PDB entry 9C8F | electron microscopy, 2.86 A resolution | chains A and C of the 3 polymer chains in the assembly

Chain A:
Molecule: VP1
Source organism: Human enterovirus D68
UniProt: A0A5B9NJ24 (A0A5B9NJ24_HED68); residues 1-295 here correspond to UniProt positions 565-859 (UniProt number = residue number + 564)
Chain sequence (295 residues; each row starts with the number of its first residue):
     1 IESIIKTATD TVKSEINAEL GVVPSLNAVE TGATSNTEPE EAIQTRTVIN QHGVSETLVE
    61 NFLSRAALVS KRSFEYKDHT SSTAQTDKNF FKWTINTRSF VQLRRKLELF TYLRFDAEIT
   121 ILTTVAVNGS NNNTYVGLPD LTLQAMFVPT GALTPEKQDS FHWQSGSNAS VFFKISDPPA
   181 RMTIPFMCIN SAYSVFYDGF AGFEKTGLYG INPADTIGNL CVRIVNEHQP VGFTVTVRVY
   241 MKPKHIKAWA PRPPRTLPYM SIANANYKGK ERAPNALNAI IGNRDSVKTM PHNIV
Disordered / not traced: 1-41, 270-295

Chain C:
Molecule: VP3
Source organism: Human enterovirus D68
UniProt: A0A1L7H9D2 (A0A1L7H9D2_HED68); residues 1-247 here correspond to UniProt positions 318-564 (UniProt number = residue number + 317)
Chain sequence (247 residues; row label = number of the first residue in the row):
     1 GVPTYLLPGS GQFLTTDDHS SAPVLPCFNP TPEMHIPGQV RNMLEVVQVE SMMEINNTES
    61 AVGMERLKVD ISALTDVDQL LFNIPLDIQL DGPLRNTLVG NISRYYTHWS GSLEMTFMFC
   121 GSFMATGKLI LCYTPPGGSC PTTRETAMLG THIVWDFGLQ SSITLIIPWI SGSHYRMFNN
   181 DAKSTNANVG YVTCFMQTNL IVPSESSDTC SLIGFIAAKD DFSLRLMRDS PDIGQIDHLH
   241 GAEAAYQ

Interface between chain A and chain C:
Contacting residue pairs (143):
  Ala42(A) - Lys183(C)
  Ile43(A) - Lys183(C)
  Ile43(A) - Thr185(C)
  Gln44(A) - Asn186(C)
  Gln44(A) - Ala187(C)
  Gln44(A) - Asn188(C)
  Thr45(A) - Tyr175(C)
  Thr45(A) - Thr185(C)
  Thr45(A) - Asn186(C)
  Thr45(A) - Ala187(C)
  Arg46(A) - Pro136(C)  hydrogen bond (side chain-backbone)
  Arg46(A) - Tyr175(C)
  Arg46(A) - Asn188(C)  hydrogen bond (side chain-backbone)
  Thr47(A) - Ser171(C)  hydrogen bond (backbone-side chain)
  Thr47(A) - Tyr175(C)  hydrogen bond (backbone-side chain)
  Ile49(A) - His108(C)
  Ile49(A) - Ser110(C)
  Ile49(A) - Trp169(C)
  Ile49(A) - Ser171(C)
  Ile49(A) - Gly172(C)
  Ile49(A) - Ser173(C)
  Gln51(A) - His108(C)  hydrogen bond (side chain-backbone)
  Gln51(A) - Trp109(C)
  Gln51(A) - Ser110(C)
  Gln51(A) - Ser223(C)  hydrogen bond (side chain-backbone)
  Gln51(A) - Leu224(C)
  Gln51(A) - Arg225(C)
  Gly53(A) - Ser223(C)
  Val54(A) - Asn42(C)  hydrogen bond (backbone-side chain)
  Val54(A) - Leu44(C)  hydrophobic
  Glu56(A) - Tyr106(C)  hydrogen bond (backbone-side chain)
  Glu56(A) - Leu224(C)
  Glu56(A) - Arg225(C)  salt bridge
  Thr57(A) - Asn42(C)  hydrogen bond
  Thr57(A) - Met43(C)  hydrogen bond (backbone-backbone)
  Thr57(A) - Leu44(C)
  Thr57(A) - Tyr106(C)
  Thr57(A) - Leu224(C)
  Leu58(A) - Arg41(C)
  Leu58(A) - Asn42(C)
  Val59(A) - Val40(C)
  Val59(A) - Arg41(C)  hydrogen bond (backbone-backbone)
  Val59(A) - Asn42(C)
  Asn61(A) - Met227(C)
  Phe62(A) - Met43(C)  hydrophobic
  Phe62(A) - Tyr105(C)  hydrophobic
  Phe62(A) - Tyr106(C)
  Phe62(A) - Met227(C)
  Arg65(A) - Thr15(C)
  Arg65(A) - Thr16(C)
  Arg65(A) - Met227(C)
  Ala66(A) - Phe13(C)  hydrophobic
  Ala66(A) - Thr15(C)  hydrogen bond (backbone-backbone)
  Ser70(A) - Tyr246(C)
  Lys71(A) - Tyr246(C)  hydrogen bond (backbone-side chain)
  Arg72(A) - Tyr246(C)  hydrogen bond (side chain-backbone)
  Thr86(A) - Gln247(C)
  Lys92(A) - Ala245(C)
  Lys92(A) - Tyr246(C)
  Lys92(A) - Gln247(C)
  Trp93(A) - Ala245(C)
  Trp93(A) - Tyr246(C)
  Thr94(A) - Ala245(C)  hydrogen bond (backbone-backbone)
  Asn96(A) - Ala245(C)
  Val101(A) - Ile233(C)  hydrophobic
  Val101(A) - Gly234(C)
  Val101(A) - Ile236(C)  hydrophobic
  Gln102(A) - Asp229(C)
  Gln102(A) - Ser230(C)  hydrogen bond (side chain-backbone)
  Gln102(A) - Pro231(C)
  Gln102(A) - Ile233(C)
  Arg105(A) - Asn101(C)  hydrogen bond
  Arg105(A) - Tyr105(C)  hydrogen bond (backbone-side chain)
  Arg105(A) - Ser230(C)  hydrogen bond
  Arg105(A) - Asp232(C)  salt bridge
  Arg105(A) - Ile233(C)
  Lys106(A) - Tyr105(C)  hydrogen bond (backbone-side chain)
  Leu109(A) - Ile102(C)  hydrophobic
  Leu109(A) - Tyr105(C)  hydrophobic
  Phe110(A) - Val40(C)  hydrophobic
  Phe110(A) - Met43(C)  hydrophobic
  Arg114(A) - Thr31(C)  hydrogen bond (side chain-backbone)
  Arg114(A) - Pro32(C)
  Arg114(A) - Glu33(C)
  Glu118(A) - Ser21(C)  hydrogen bond
  Thr120(A) - Phe13(C)
  Phe147(A) - Leu25(C)  hydrophobic
  Ala169(A) - Val24(C)  hydrophobic
  Ala169(A) - Leu25(C)
  Val171(A) - Val24(C)  hydrophobic
  Pro178(A) - Gly11(C)
  Pro179(A) - Phe13(C)  hydrophobic
  Arg181(A) - Gln12(C)  hydrogen bond (side chain-backbone)
  Arg181(A) - Ser21(C)
  Met182(A) - Val24(C)  hydrophobic
  Thr183(A) - Ser21(C)
  Thr183(A) - Ala22(C)  hydrogen bond (backbone-backbone)
  Thr183(A) - Pro23(C)
  Thr183(A) - Val24(C)  hydrogen bond (backbone-backbone)
  Ile184(A) - Val24(C)  hydrophobic
  Pro185(A) - Val24(C)
  Pro185(A) - Leu25(C)  hydrophobic
  Pro185(A) - Phe28(C)  hydrophobic
  Phe186(A) - Phe28(C)
  Phe186(A) - Pro30(C)
  Met187(A) - Leu25(C)  hydrophobic
  Met187(A) - Phe28(C)  hydrophobic
  Cys188(A) - Thr31(C)  hydrogen bond (backbone-side chain)
  Ile189(A) - Thr31(C)  hydrogen bond (backbone-side chain)
  Asn190(A) - Thr31(C)
  Ser191(A) - Thr31(C)
  Ser191(A) - Glu33(C)
  Ser191(A) - Met34(C)  hydrogen bond (side chain-backbone)
  Ser191(A) - Ile36(C)
  Ala192(A) - Ile36(C)  hydrophobic
  Tyr240(A) - Phe13(C)  hydrophobic
  Lys242(A) - Thr15(C)
  Lys242(A) - Asp17(C)  salt bridge
  Lys247(A) - Glu33(C)
  Lys247(A) - Gln39(C)  hydrogen bond
  Ala248(A) - Gln39(C)  hydrogen bond (backbone-side chain)
  Ala248(A) - Val40(C)  hydrogen bond (backbone-backbone)
  Trp249(A) - Ile36(C)  hydrogen bond (side chain-backbone)
  Trp249(A) - Pro37(C)
  Trp249(A) - Gly38(C)
  Trp249(A) - Gln39(C)
  Ala250(A) - Gly38(C)  hydrogen bond (backbone-backbone)
  Pro251(A) - Val40(C)
  Pro251(A) - Val46(C)  hydrophobic
  Pro254(A) - Asn101(C)
  Arg255(A) - Ile233(C)
  Thr256(A) - Asn96(C)
  Thr256(A) - Ile233(C)
  Leu257(A) - Ile233(C)
  Pro258(A) - Ile233(C)  hydrophobic
  Tyr259(A) - Ile236(C)
  Tyr259(A) - Leu239(C)
  Met260(A) - Leu239(C)  hydrophobic
  Met260(A) - His240(C)  hydrogen bond (backbone-backbone)
  Ser261(A) - Gly241(C)  hydrogen bond (side chain-backbone)
  Ile262(A) - Leu239(C)  hydrophobic
  Ile262(A) - Gly241(C)
  Ile262(A) - Ala242(C)
Other interface residues (no listed pair), chain A (76 interface residues in all): Val48, Phe91, Arg104, Tyr112, Leu122, Pro149, Arg252, Ala263
Other interface residues (no listed pair), chain C (71 interface residues in all): Leu98, Gly137, Met177, Phe178, Val189, Leu226, Gln235

Overview:
76 residues of chain A face 71 of chain C across their interface, with 35 hydrogen bonds and 3 salt bridges.
Polar contacts include Glu56(A)-Arg225(C), Arg105(A)-Asp232(C) and Lys242(A)-Asp17(C).
Here chain A is VP1 and chain C is VP3, both from Human enterovirus D68. Entry 9C8F (Cryo-EM Structure of
EV-D68 B3 A-Particle) was determined by electron microscopy, deposited together with 9C3J, 9C4A, 9C8G, 9C8H
and 9C8I.
